7VZ4 - chains G and I of the 10 polymer chains in the assembly; structure by electron microscopy, 1.89 A resolution.

[Chain G]
Protein: Histone H2A type 1-B/E
Organism: Homo sapiens
UniProt: P04908 (H2A1B_HUMAN); residues 1-129 here correspond to UniProt positions 2-130 (UniProt number = residue number + 1)
Amino-acid sequence (133 residues; numbered -3 to 129; the number before each row is that of its first residue; numbers below 1 keep their minus sign (Gly-3 is residue -3)):
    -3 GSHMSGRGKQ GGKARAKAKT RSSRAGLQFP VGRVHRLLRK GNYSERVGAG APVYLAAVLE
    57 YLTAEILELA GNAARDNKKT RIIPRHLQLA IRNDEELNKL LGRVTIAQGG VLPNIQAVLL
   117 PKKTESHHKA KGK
Not modelled in the structure: -3 to 10, 118-129
Sequence notes: expression tag (-3 to 0)
Curated features (UniProtKB/Swiss-Prot):
  - modified residue: Ser1 (N-acetylserine), Arg3 (Citrulline), Lys5 (N6-(2-hydroxyisobutyryl)lysine), Lys9 (N6-(2-hydroxyisobutyryl)lysine), Lys13 (N6-(beta-hydroxybutyryl)lysine), Lys36 (N6-(2-hydroxyisobutyryl)lysine), Lys74 (N6-(2-hydroxyisobutyryl)lysine), Lys75 (N6-(2-hydroxyisobutyryl)lysine), Lys95 (N6-(2-hydroxyisobutyryl)lysine), Gln104 (N5-methylglutamine), Lys118 (N6-(2-hydroxyisobutyryl)lysine), Lys119 (N6-crotonyllysine), Thr120 (Phosphothreonine), Lys125 (N6-crotonyllysine)
  - cross-link (Glycyl lysine isopeptide (Lys-Gly)): Lys13 (interchain with G-Cter in ubiquitin), Lys15 (interchain with G-Cter in ubiquitin), Lys119 (interchain with G-Cter in ubiquitin)

[Chain I]
Molecule: 145-nt DNA strand
Sequence (145 nucleotides; each row starts with the number of its first residue; numbers below 1 keep their minus sign (DA-72 is residue -72)):
   -72 ATCACAATCC CGGTGCCGAG GCCGCTCAAT TGGTCGTAGA CAGCTCTAGC ACCGCTTAAA
   -12 CGCACGTACG GAATCCGTAC GTGCGTTTAA GCGGTGCTAG AGCTGTCTAC GACCAATTGA
    48 GCGGCCTCGG CACCGGGATT GTGAT

[How chain G and chain I interact]
Residue-residue contacts (16):
  Ala14(G) - DG46(I)  sugar contact
  Thr16(G) - DA47(I)  sugar contact
  Arg29(G) - DG48(I)  hydrogen bond to the phosphate
  Arg29(G) - DC49(I)  salt bridge to the phosphate
  Arg42(G) - DG38(I)  hydrogen bond to the base
  Arg42(G) - DA39(I)  phosphate contact
  Val43(G) - DG38(I)  sugar contact
  Val43(G) - DA39(I)  hydrogen bond to the phosphate
  Gly44(G) - DG38(I)  phosphate contact
  Ala45(G) - DG38(I)  hydrogen bond to the phosphate
  Lys75(G) - DC58(I)  phosphate contact
  Lys75(G) - DA59(I)  salt bridge to the phosphate
  Thr76(G) - DG57(I)  hydrogen bond to the phosphate
  Thr76(G) - DC58(I)  hydrogen bond to the phosphate
  Arg77(G) - DG57(I)  hydrogen bond to the sugar
  Arg77(G) - DC58(I)  hydrogen bond to the phosphate
Also at the interface, not in a pair above, chain G (14 interface residues in all): Arg11, Pro26, Arg35, Glu41
Also at the interface, not in a pair above, chain I (11 interface residues in all): DA42, DA43

[Summary]
14 residues of chain G and 11 residues of chain I are in contact; the contacts include 8 hydrogen bonds and 2
salt bridges. Polar pairs include Arg42(G)-DG38(I), Arg77(G)-DG57(I) and Arg29(G)-DG48(I).
Here chain G is Histone H2A type 1-B/E (Homo sapiens) and chain I is a 145-nt DNA strand. Entry 7VZ4 (Cryo-EM
structure of human nucleosome core particle composed of the Widom 601L DNA sequence) was determined by
electron microscopy.
